PDB entry 8XJM | electron microscopy, 2.85 A resolution | chains B and C of the 5 polymer chains in the assembly

== Chain B ==
Name: Guanine nucleotide-binding protein G(I)/G(S)/G(T) subunit beta-1
Source organism: Homo sapiens
Reference sequence: P62873 (GBB1_HUMAN); residues 2-340 here = UniProt positions 2-340
Amino-acid sequence (376 residues; numbered -9 to 366; the number before each row is that of its first residue; numbers below 1 keep their minus sign (Met-9 is residue -9)):
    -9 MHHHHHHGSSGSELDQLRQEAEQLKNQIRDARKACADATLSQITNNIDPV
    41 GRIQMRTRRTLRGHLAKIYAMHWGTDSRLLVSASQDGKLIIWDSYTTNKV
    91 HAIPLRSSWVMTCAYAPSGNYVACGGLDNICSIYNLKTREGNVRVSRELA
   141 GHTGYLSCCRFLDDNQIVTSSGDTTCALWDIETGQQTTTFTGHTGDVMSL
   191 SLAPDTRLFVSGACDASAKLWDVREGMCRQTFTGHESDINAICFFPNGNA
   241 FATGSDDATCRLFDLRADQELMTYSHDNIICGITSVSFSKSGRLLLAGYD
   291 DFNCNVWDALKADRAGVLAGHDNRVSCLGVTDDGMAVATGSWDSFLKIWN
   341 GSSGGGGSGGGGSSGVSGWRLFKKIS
Unresolved in the structure: -9 to 1, 344-366
Differences from the reference sequence: initiating methionine (-9); expression tag (-8 to 1, 341-366)
UniProt features mapped onto this chain:
  - modified residue: Ser2 (N-acetylserine), His266 (Phosphohistidine)
  - natural variant: Leu30 (L30F: In MRD42; uncertain significance), Arg52 (R52G: In MRD42), Gly64 (G64V: In MRD42), Asp76 (D76E: In MRD42; D76G: In MRD42), Gly77 (G77S: In MRD42), Lys78 (K78R: In MRD42), Ile80 (I80N: In MRD42; I80T: In MRD42), His91 (H91R: In MRD42; uncertain significance), Ala92 (A92T: In MRD42), Pro94 (P94S: In MRD42), Leu95 (L95P: In MRD42), Arg96 (R96L: In MRD42), 5 further natural variant entries in UniProt

== Chain C ==
Name: Guanine nucleotide-binding protein G(I)/G(S)/G(O) subunit gamma-2
Source organism: Homo sapiens
Reference sequence: P59768 (GBG2_HUMAN); numbering as in UniProt (aligned over 1-71)
Amino-acid sequence (71 residues; numbered 1 to 71; the number before each row is that of its first residue):
     1 MASNNTASIAQARKLVEQLKMEANIDRIKVSKAAADLMAYCEAHAKEDPL
    51 LTPVPASENPFREKKFFCAIL
Unresolved in the structure: 1-5, 63-71
UniProt features mapped onto this chain:
  - modified residue: Ala2 (N-acetylalanine), Cys68 (Cysteine methyl ester)
  - lipidation: Cys68 (S-geranylgeranyl cysteine)

== Interface between chain B and chain C ==
Residue-residue contacts (88; chain B residue first):
  Glu3(B) - Ile9(C)
  Glu3(B) - Arg13(C)  salt bridge
  Leu4(B) - Ser8(C)
  Leu4(B) - Ile9(C)
  Leu4(B) - Ala12(C)  hydrophobic
  Leu7(B) - Ile9(C)  hydrophobic
  Leu7(B) - Arg13(C)
  Leu7(B) - Val16(C)
  Glu10(B) - Val16(C)
  Glu10(B) - Lys20(C)
  Ala11(B) - Leu19(C)
  Leu14(B) - Val16(C)
  Leu14(B) - Leu19(C)  hydrophobic
  Leu14(B) - Lys20(C)
  Ile18(B) - Leu19(C)
  Ile18(B) - Ala23(C)  hydrophobic
  Ile18(B) - Arg27(C)
  Ala21(B) - Arg27(C)
  Ala24(B) - Lys29(C)  hydrogen bond (backbone-side chain)
  Cys25(B) - Ile28(C)
  Cys25(B) - Lys29(C)
  Cys25(B) - Val30(C)  hydrogen bond (backbone-backbone)
  Ala26(B) - Val30(C)  hydrophobic
  Asp27(B) - Lys29(C)
  Asp27(B) - Val30(C)  hydrogen bond (side chain-backbone)
  Asp27(B) - Ser31(C)  hydrogen bond
  Ala28(B) - Val30(C)
  Leu30(B) - Ala34(C)  hydrophobic
  Ile33(B) - Ala34(C)  hydrophobic
  Ile33(B) - Met38(C)  hydrophobic
  Thr34(B) - Met38(C)
  Ile37(B) - Met38(C)  hydrophobic
  Val40(B) - Leu51(C)  hydrophobic
  Ile43(B) - Leu50(C)
  Met45(B) - Leu50(C)  hydrophobic
  Arg48(B) - Asn59(C)
  Arg48(B) - Phe61(C)
  Arg49(B) - Pro60(C)
  Arg49(B) - Phe61(C)
  Ser84(B) - Phe61(C)
  Tyr85(B) - Pro60(C)
  Tyr85(B) - Phe61(C)  hydrophobic
  Cys218(B) - Gln18(C)  hydrogen bond (backbone-side chain)
  Cys218(B) - Glu22(C)
  Arg219(B) - Glu22(C)
  Gln220(B) - Ile25(C)
  Thr221(B) - Glu22(C)  hydrogen bond
  Phe235(B) - Leu37(C)  hydrophobic
  Phe235(B) - Tyr40(C)  hydrophobic
  Phe235(B) - Cys41(C)  hydrophobic
  Pro236(B) - Tyr40(C)
  Asn237(B) - Tyr40(C)
  Ala240(B) - Leu37(C)  hydrophobic
  Leu252(B) - Leu37(C)  hydrophobic
  Asp254(B) - Ala33(C)
  Arg256(B) - Asp26(C)
  Arg256(B) - Arg27(C)
  Arg256(B) - Ile28(C)
  Arg256(B) - Asp36(C)  salt bridge
  Ala257(B) - Ile28(C)
  Asp258(B) - Arg27(C)  salt bridge
  Gln259(B) - Val30(C)
  Leu261(B) - Val30(C)  hydrophobic
  Leu261(B) - Leu37(C)  hydrophobic
  Ser279(B) - Asp48(C)  hydrogen bond
  Lys280(B) - Glu47(C)
  Lys280(B) - Asp48(C)  hydrogen bond (backbone-side chain)
  Ser281(B) - Tyr40(C)
  Ser281(B) - Cys41(C)
  Ser281(B) - His44(C)
  Ser281(B) - Asp48(C)  hydrogen bond
  Arg283(B) - Cys41(C)
  Leu300(B) - Cys41(C)  hydrophobic
  Asp323(B) - Pro49(C)
  Gly324(B) - Pro49(C)
  Gly324(B) - Leu50(C)
  Met325(B) - Pro49(C)  hydrophobic
  Met325(B) - Leu50(C)
  Met325(B) - Pro60(C)
  Ala326(B) - Phe61(C)  hydrophobic
  Ile338(B) - Phe61(C)  hydrophobic
  Asn340(B) - Asn59(C)  hydrogen bond
  Asn340(B) - Phe61(C)
  Gly341(B) - Pro53(C)
  Ser342(B) - Pro53(C)
  Ser343(B) - Pro53(C)  hydrogen bond (side chain-backbone)
  Ser343(B) - Val54(C)  hydrogen bond (side chain-backbone)
  Ser343(B) - Pro55(C)
Other interface residues (no listed pair), chain B (64 interface residues in all): Lys15, Gln17, Arg22, Trp63, Ser67, Thr181, Gly282, Leu284, Val320, Val327, Trp339
Other interface residues (no listed pair), chain C (40 interface residues in all): Lys14, Ala45, Glu58, Arg62

== Summary ==
64 residues of chain B and 40 residues of chain C are in contact, with 12 hydrogen bonds and 3 salt bridges.
Among the polar pairs are Glu3(B)-Arg13(C), Arg256(B)-Asp36(C) and Asp258(B)-Arg27(C).
Here chain B is Guanine nucleotide-binding protein G(I)/G(S)/G(T) subunit beta-1 and chain C is Guanine
nucleotide-binding protein G(I)/G(S)/G(O) subunit gamma-2, both from Homo sapiens. Entry 8XJM (Latanoprost
acid bound Prostaglandin F2-alpha receptor-Gq Protein Complex) was determined by electron microscopy,
deposited together with 8XJK, 8XJL, 8XJN and 8XJO.
